Entry 6YCZ (X-ray diffraction, 3.27 A resolution); this record covers chains A and C of the 3 polymer chains in the assembly.

[Chain A]
Name: Myosin-A
From: Plasmodium falciparum (isolate 3D7)
Reference sequence: Q8IDR3 (MYOA_PLAF7); residue numbers follow UniProt; this construct covers 1-818
Amino-acid sequence (818 residues; numbered 1 to 818; the number before each row is that of its first residue):
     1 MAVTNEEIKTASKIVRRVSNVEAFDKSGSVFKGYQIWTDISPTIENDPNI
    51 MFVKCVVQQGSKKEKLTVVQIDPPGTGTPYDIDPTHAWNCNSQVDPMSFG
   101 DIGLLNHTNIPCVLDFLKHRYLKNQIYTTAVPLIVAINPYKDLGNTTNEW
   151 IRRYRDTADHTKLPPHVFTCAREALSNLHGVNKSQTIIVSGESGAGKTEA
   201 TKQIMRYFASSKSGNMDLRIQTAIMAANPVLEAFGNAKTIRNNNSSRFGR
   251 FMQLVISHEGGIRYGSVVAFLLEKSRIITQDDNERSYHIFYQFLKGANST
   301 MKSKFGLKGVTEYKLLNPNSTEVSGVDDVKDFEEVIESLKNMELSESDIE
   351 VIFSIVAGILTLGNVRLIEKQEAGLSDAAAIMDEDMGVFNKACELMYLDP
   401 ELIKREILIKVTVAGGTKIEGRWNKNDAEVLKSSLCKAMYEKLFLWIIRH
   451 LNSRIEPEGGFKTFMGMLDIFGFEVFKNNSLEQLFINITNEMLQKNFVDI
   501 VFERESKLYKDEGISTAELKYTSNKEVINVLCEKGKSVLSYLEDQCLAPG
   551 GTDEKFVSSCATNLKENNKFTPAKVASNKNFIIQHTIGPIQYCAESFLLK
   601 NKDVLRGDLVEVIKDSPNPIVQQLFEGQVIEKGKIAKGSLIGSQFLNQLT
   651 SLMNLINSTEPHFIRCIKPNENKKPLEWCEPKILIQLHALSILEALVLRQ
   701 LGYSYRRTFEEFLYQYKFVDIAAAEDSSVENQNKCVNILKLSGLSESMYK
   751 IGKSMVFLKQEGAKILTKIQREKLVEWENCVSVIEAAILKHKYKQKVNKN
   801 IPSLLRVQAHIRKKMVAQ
Not modelled in the structure: 1-19, 372-375
Ion coordination: Mg2+: T198, S246 (together with ADP)
Residues lining bound ligands: ADP (adenosine-5'-diphosphate): I126, Y127, N138, P139, Y140, K141, D142, E192, S193, G194, A195, G196, K197, T198, E199, Q203, N242, N244
Curated features (UniProtKB/Swiss-Prot):
  - region: P661 to E671 (Actin-binding)
  - binding site (ATP): G191 to T198
  - modified residue: S19 (Phosphoserine)
From the paper describing this entry:
  - mutagenesis - E6R (2 fold): decreased catalytic activity on actin-activated
  - mutagenesis - R707A/E711A/Y714A, R707L/E711R/Y714A: decreased catalytic activity on actin-activated ATPase

[Chain C]
Name: Uncharacterized protein
From: Plasmodium falciparum (isolate NF54)
Reference sequence: A0A2I0BQX1 (A0A2I0BQX1_PLAFO); residue numbers follow UniProt; this construct covers 1-134
Amino-acid sequence (134 residues; row label = number of the first residue in the row):
     1 MASDMEEKFREAFILFSSCSDHIEMYKFFELMNSFGIILTNDEKAALPND
    51 INMDYWLNFAKKHYNYEQPFKHINNVNEQNTNVQIKIDNFLGIMKALDTR
   101 LTESDLNILLQITNPENKSTLNLKTVSQKLTESI
Not modelled in the structure: 1, 80-81

[How chain A and chain C interact]
Contacting residue pairs - 72 pairs, chain A then chain C:
  K32(A) with M25(C); F29(C); K44(C); A45(C); L47(C), hydrogen bond (side chain-backbone); N49(C)
  G33(A) with M25(C); Y26(C)
  Y34(A) with Y26(C)
  Q35(A) with Y26(C), hydrogen bond (backbone-side chain)
  Q58(A) with N49(C)
  Q59(A) with A45(C); N49(C)
  I71(A) with E24(C)
  S92(A) with Y26(C)
  Q93(A) with Y26(C), hydrogen bond (side chain-backbone); E30(C), hydrogen bond; R100(C)
  Y714(A) with D88(C), hydrogen bond; K95(C), hydrogen bond
  K717(A) with N89(C), hydrogen bond
  F718(A) with N89(C); I93(C), hydrophobic
  E725(A) with K86(C), salt bridge
  Q770(A) with A96(C)
  R771(A) with L97(C), hydrogen bond (side chain-backbone)
  L774(A) with A96(C), hydrophobic; L97(C), hydrophobic
  W777(A) with I93(C), hydrophobic; L97(C)
  N779(A) with I38(C)
  C780(A) with H72(C)
  V781(A) with M94(C), hydrophobic; L97(C), hydrophobic; T99(C)
  S782(A) with N33(C)
  V783(A) with N33(C); G36(C); F70(C), hydrophobic; I73(C), hydrophobic
  I784(A) with I73(C), hydrophobic; F90(C), hydrophobic; M94(C), hydrophobic; V126(C), hydrophobic
  E785(A) with T99(C); R100(C), hydrogen bond (side chain-backbone); L101(C)
  A786(A) with F16(C); E30(C); N33(C); S34(C)
  A787(A) with S34(C); F70(C), hydrophobic; L130(C), hydrophobic
  I788(A) with L101(C), hydrophobic; L109(C), hydrophobic; L130(C), hydrophobic
  L789(A) with E30(C); R100(C); L101(C), hydrophobic
  K790(A) with L15(C); F16(C); S34(C), hydrogen bond (side chain-backbone); F35(C)
  K792(A) with D105(C), salt bridge
  Y793(A) with F16(C), hydrophobic; K27(C), hydrogen bond; E30(C); R100(C), hydrogen bond
  K794(A) with E11(C); L15(C)
  V797(A) with L15(C), hydrophobic
Also at the interface, not in a pair above, chain A (37 interface residues in all): V94, D95, T767, E778
Also at the interface, not in a pair above, chain C (45 interface residues in all): A12, P48, I85, L91, G92, D98, T102, L123

[Overview]
The interface between chain A and chain C involves 37 residues on one side and 45 on the other; the contacts
include 12 hydrogen bonds and 2 salt bridges. Polar contacts include E725(A)-K86(C), K792(A)-D105(C) and
K32(A)-L47(C). From the paper: R707A/E711A/Y714A and R707L/E711R/Y714A of chain A reduce catalytic activity on
actin-activated ATPase; E6R of chain A reduces catalytic activity on actin-activated.
Here chain A is Myosin-A (Plasmodium falciparum (isolate 3D7)) and chain C is Uncharacterized protein
(Plasmodium falciparum (isolate NF54)). Entry 6YCZ (Plasmodium falciparum Myosin A delta-Nter, Post-Rigor
state) was determined by X-ray diffraction together with 6YCX and 6YCY from the same study.
